1NOL - chain A; structure by X-ray diffraction, 2.40 A resolution.

== Chain A ==
Name: Hemocyanin (subunit type II)
Source organism: Limulus polyphemus
UniProtKB: P04253 (HCY2_LIMPO); residues 1-628 here = UniProt positions 1-628
Sequence (628 residues; row label = number of the first residue in the row):
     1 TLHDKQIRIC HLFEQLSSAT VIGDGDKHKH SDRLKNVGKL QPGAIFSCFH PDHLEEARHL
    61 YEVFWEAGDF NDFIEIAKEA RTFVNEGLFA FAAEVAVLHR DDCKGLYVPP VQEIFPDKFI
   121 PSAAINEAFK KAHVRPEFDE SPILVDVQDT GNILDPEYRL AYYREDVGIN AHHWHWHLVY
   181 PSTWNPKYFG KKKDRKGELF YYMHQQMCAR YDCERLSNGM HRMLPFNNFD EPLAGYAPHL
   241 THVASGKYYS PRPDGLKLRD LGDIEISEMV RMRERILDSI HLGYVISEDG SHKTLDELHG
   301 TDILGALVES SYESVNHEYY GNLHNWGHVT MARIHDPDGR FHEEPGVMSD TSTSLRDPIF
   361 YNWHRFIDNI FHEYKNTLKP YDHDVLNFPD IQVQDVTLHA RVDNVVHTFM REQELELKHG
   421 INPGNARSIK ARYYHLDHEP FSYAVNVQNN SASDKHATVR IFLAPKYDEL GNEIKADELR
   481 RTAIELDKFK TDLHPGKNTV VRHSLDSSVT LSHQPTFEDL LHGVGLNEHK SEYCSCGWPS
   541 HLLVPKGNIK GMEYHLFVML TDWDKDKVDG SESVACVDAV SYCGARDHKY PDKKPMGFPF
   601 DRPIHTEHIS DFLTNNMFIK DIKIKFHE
Unresolved in the structure: 22-29, 134-138, 527-530, 569-572
Differences from the reference sequence: conflict Ile9 (Val in P04253)
Curated features (UniProtKB/Swiss-Prot):
  - binding site (Cu cation): His173, His177, His204, His324, His328, His364
  - modified residue: Thr1 (Blocked amino end (Thr))
  - glycosylation: Asn449 (N-linked (GlcNAc...) asparagine)
Cystine bridges: Cys534-Cys576, Cys536-Cys583
Bound ions: Cu ion site 1: His173, His177, His204 (together with peroxide ion); Cu ion site 2: His324, His328, His364 (together with peroxide ion); Ca2+: Ser507, Thr510, Asp578
Ligand contacts: peroxide ion: Phe49, His173, His177, His204, His324, His328, Phe360, His364
What the authors report for this chain:
  - allosteric site: Phe49 (proposed by the authors, not directly observed)

== In short ==
Chain A binds peroxide ion. The Cu ion site 1 is built by His173, His177 and His204. The Cu ion site 2 is
built by His324, His328 and His364. From UniProt: 6 Cu cation-binding residues. From the paper: an allosteric
site at Phe49.
Chain A is Hemocyanin (subunit type II) (Limulus polyphemus); the structure, Oxygenated hemocyanin (subunit
type II), was determined by X-ray diffraction together with 1LLA from the same study.
